PDB entry 5N21 | X-ray diffraction, 1.58 A resolution | chain A

[Chain A]
Protein: B-cell lymphoma 6 protein
Organism: Homo sapiens
Reference sequence: P41182 (BCL6_HUMAN); numbering as in UniProt (aligned over 7-128)
Chain sequence (122 residues; row label = number of the first residue in the row):
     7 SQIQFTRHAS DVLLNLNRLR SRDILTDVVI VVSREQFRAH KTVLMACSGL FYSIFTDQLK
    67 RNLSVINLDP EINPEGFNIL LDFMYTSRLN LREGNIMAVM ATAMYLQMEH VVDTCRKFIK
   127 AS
Sequence notes: conflict Gln8 (Cys in P41182), Arg67 (Cys in P41182), Asn84 (Cys in P41182)
Small-molecule neighbours: 8HN (2-[(2S)-1-[3-cyano-7-[(2-oxidanylidene-3,4-dihydro-1H-quinolin-6-yl)amino]pyrazolo[1,5-a]pyrimidin-5-yl]pyrrolidin-2-yl]ethanoic acid): Met51, Ala52, Cys53, Ser54, Gly55, Tyr58, Gln113, Met114, Glu115
Reported in the primary citation:
  - binding site for 8HN: Arg24, Glu115

[Overview]
Bound to chain A: compound 8HN. The paper reports a binding site for 8HN at Arg24 and Glu115.
Chain A is B-cell lymphoma 6 protein (Homo sapiens); the structure, Crystal structure of the BCL6 BTB domain
in complex with pyrazolo-pyrimidine ligand, was determined by X-ray diffraction, deposited together with 5N1V,
5N1X, 5N1Z and 5N20.
